PDB entry 2VCS | X-ray diffraction, 1.68 A resolution | chain A

[Chain A]
Name: Ascorbate peroxidase
From: Glycine max
Notes: EC 1.11.1.11
UniProt: Q43758 (Q43758_SOYBN); residue numbers follow UniProt; this construct covers 2-250
Amino-acid sequence (261 residues; each row starts with the number of its first residue; numbers below 1 keep their minus sign (Met-10 is residue -10)):
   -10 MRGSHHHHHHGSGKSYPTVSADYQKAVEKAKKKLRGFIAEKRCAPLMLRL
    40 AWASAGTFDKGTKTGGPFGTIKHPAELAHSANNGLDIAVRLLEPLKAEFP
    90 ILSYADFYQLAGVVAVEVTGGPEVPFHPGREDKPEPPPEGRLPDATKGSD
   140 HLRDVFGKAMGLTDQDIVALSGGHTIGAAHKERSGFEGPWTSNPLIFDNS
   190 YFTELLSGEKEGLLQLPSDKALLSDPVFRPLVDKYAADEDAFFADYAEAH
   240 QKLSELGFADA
Disordered / not traced: -10 to 1
Differences from the reference sequence: engineered mutation Ala42 (His in Q43758)
Metal / ion sites: heme Fe near His163 (its only coordinating residue here)
Small-molecule neighbours:
  - heme (HEM): Pro34, Leu35, Leu37, Arg38, Trp41, Pro132, Asp133, Ala134, Leu141, Phe145, Leu159, Ser160, Gly162, His163, Ile165, Gly166, Ala167, Ala168, His169, Arg172, Ser173, Gly174, Phe175, Trp179, Leu205, Ser207, Tyr235
  - 4-(diazenylcarbonyl)pyridine (ISZ), molecule 1: Lys30, Cys32, Leu35, Ile76, Arg79, Leu80, Arg172
  - 4-(diazenylcarbonyl)pyridine (ISZ), molecule 2: Arg38, Trp41, Ser69, Ala70, Pro132, Ser173
Reported in the primary citation:
  - binding site for 4-(diazenylcarbonyl)pyridine: Trp41, Arg172
  - mutagenesis - H42A: abolished catalytic activity on INH

[Summary]
Chain A binds heme and 4-(diazenylcarbonyl)pyridine. The paper reports a binding site for
4-(diazenylcarbonyl)pyridine at Trp41 and Arg172; H42A abolishes catalytic activity on INH.
Chain A is Ascorbate peroxidase (Glycine max); the structure, Structure of isoniazid (INH) bound to cytosolic
soybean ascorbate peroxidase mutant H42A, was determined by X-ray diffraction, deposited together with 2V23,
2V2E, 2VCF and 2VCN.
